Entry 3IQW (X-ray diffraction, 3.00 A resolution); this record covers chains A and B.

[Chain A (and B)]
Protein: Tail-anchored protein targeting factor Get3
From: Chaetomium thermophilum
Notes: chain B of this document is another copy of the same molecule, construct and numbering; everything in this record applies to it too
Chain sequence (334 residues; row label = number of the first residue in the row):
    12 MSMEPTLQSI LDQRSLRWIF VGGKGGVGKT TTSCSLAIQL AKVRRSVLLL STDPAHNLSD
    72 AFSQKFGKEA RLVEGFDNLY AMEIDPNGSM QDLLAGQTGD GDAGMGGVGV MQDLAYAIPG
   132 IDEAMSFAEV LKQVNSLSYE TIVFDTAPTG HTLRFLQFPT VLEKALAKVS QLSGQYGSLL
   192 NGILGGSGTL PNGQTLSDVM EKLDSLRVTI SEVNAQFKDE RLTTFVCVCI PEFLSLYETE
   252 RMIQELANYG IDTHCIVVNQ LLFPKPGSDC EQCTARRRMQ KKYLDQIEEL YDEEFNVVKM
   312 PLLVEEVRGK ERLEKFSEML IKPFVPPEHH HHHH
Unresolved in the structure: 12, 98-129, 174-208, 340-345 (chain B: 12, 98-131, 175-210, 338-345)
Bound ions: Mg2+: T41 (together with AMP-PNP); Zn2+: C281, C284 (shared with C281(B), C284(B) of chain B)
Ligand contacts:
  - AMP-PNP (ANP; phosphoaminophosphonic acid-adenylate ester), molecule 1: K35, G36, G37, V38, G39, K40, T41, T42, N68, N270, Q271, P312, L313, L314, E316, E317, V318, F327
  - AMP-PNP (ANP), molecule 2: K35, G36, E243, L245
What the authors report for this chain:
  - Zn2+ coordination: C281, C284
  - self-association interface (contacts with another copy of this molecule); pairs are residue here / residue on that copy: G36-G36
  - binding site for AMP-PNP: K35, G37, G39, K40, T41, T42, E243, N270, V318
  - Mg2+ coordination: T41
  - catalytic residues: D64 (citing earlier work)
  - conformationally variable residues (helix shift): E134

[Interface between chain A and chain B]
Contacting residue pairs (42; chain A residue first):
  K35(A) - N68(B)  hydrogen bond
  G36(A) - G36(B)
  G36(A) - G37(B)
  G37(A) - G36(B)
  P65(A) - R165(B)
  N68(A) - K35(B)  hydrogen bond
  N68(A) - L245(B)
  D71(A) - L245(B)
  P130(A) - E134(B)
  G131(A) - E134(B)
  E134(A) - E134(B)
  H162(A) - H162(B)  hydrogen bond
  E243(A) - E317(B)
  F244(A) - E317(B)  hydrogen bond (backbone-side chain)
  F244(A) - R319(B)
  L245(A) - N68(B)
  L245(A) - D71(B)
  L273(A) - Q283(B)
  L273(A) - R287(B)
  F274(A) - Q283(B)  hydrogen bond (backbone-side chain)
  P275(A) - Q283(B)
  K276(A) - E282(B)
  K276(A) - Q283(B)
  C281(A) - C281(B)  hydrogen bond
  Q283(A) - L273(B)
  Q283(A) - F274(B)  hydrogen bond (side chain-backbone)
  Q283(A) - P275(B)
  Q283(A) - K276(B)
  C284(A) - C281(B)  hydrophobic
  R287(A) - L273(B)
  R287(A) - R287(B)
  R287(A) - L313(B)
  M290(A) - V315(B)
  M290(A) - E316(B)
  Y294(A) - E317(B)  hydrogen bond
  L313(A) - R287(B)
  V315(A) - M290(B)
  E316(A) - M290(B)
  E317(A) - E243(B)
  E317(A) - F244(B)  hydrogen bond (side chain-backbone)
  E317(A) - Y294(B)  hydrogen bond
  R319(A) - F244(B)
Also at the interface, not in a pair above, chain A (29 interface residues in all): A286
Also at the interface, not in a pair above, chain B (29 interface residues in all): P242, C284, A286

[Overview]
The chain A/chain B interface involves 29 residues from each chain, with 10 hydrogen bonds. Polar contacts
include K35(A)-N68(B), H162(A)-H162(B) and F244(A)-E317(B). Bound to chain A: AMP-PNP. C281(A) and C284(A)
form the Zn2+ site. The paper reports the catalytic residue D64(A); a binding site for AMP-PNP at K35(A),
G37(A) and G39(A) among others.
Chain A and chain B are both Tail-anchored protein targeting factor Get3 (Chaetomium thermophilum); the
structure, AMPPNP complex of C. therm. Get3, was determined by X-ray diffraction, deposited together with
3IQX.
